PDB entry 9M5Q | electron microscopy, 3.30 A resolution | chains AQ and AR of the 21 polymer chains in the assembly

== Chain AQ (and AR) ==
Molecule: Amyloid-beta protein 40
Notes: chain AR of this document is another copy of the same molecule, construct and numbering; everything in this record applies to it too
UniProtKB: P05067 (A4_HUMAN); residues 1-40 here correspond to UniProt positions 672-711 (UniProt number = residue number + 671)
Sequence (40 residues; row label = number of the first residue in the row):
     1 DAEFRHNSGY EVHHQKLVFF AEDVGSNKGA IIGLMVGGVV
Not modelled in the structure: 1-12, 40
Construct notes: variant Asn7 (Asp678 in P05067)

== How chain AQ and chain AR interact ==
Residue-residue contacts (11; chain AQ residue first):
  Val18(AQ) - Gly38(AR)
  Phe20(AQ) - Gly37(AR)
  Phe20(AQ) - Gly38(AR)
  Gly25(AQ) - Leu34(AR)
  Gly25(AQ) - Val36(AR)
  Asn27(AQ) - Leu34(AR)
  Ile31(AQ) - Gly33(AR)
  Val36(AQ) - Phe20(AR)  hydrophobic
  Val36(AQ) - Gly25(AR)
  Gly38(AQ) - Val18(AR)
  Gly38(AQ) - Phe20(AR)
Also at the interface, not in a pair above, chain AQ (11 interface residues in all): Ser26, Gly33, Leu34, Val39
Also at the interface, not in a pair above, chain AR (11 interface residues in all): Lys16, Val24, Ile31

== Summary ==
The chain AQ/chain AR interface involves 11 residues from each chain.
Both chains are Amyloid-beta protein 40. Entry 9M5Q (V-type (V1-type) amyloid fibril (40) of Tottori (D7N)
mutant) was determined by electron microscopy (same publication as 9M5P, 9M5R and 9UMH).
